5B5Z - chains A and B; structure by X-ray diffraction, 1.60 A resolution.

[Chain A (and B)]
Name: PtLCIB4 H88A mutant
Organism: Phaeodactylum tricornutum
Notes: engineered mutation(s): H88A; chain B of this document is another copy of the same molecule, construct and numbering; everything in this record applies to it too
Chain sequence (282 residues; row label = number of the first residue in the row; numbers below 1 keep their minus sign (Met-12 is residue -12)):
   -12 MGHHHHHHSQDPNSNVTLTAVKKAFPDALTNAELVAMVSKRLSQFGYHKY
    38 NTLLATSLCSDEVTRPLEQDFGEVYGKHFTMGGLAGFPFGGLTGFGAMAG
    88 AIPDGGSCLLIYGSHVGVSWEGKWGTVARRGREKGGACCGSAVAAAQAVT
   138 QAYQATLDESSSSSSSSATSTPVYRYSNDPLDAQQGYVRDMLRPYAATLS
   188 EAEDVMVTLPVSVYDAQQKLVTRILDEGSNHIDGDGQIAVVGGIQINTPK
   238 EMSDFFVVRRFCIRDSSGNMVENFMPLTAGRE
Disordered / not traced: -12 to 1, 144-166, 265-269
Ion coordination: Zn2+: Cys46, His102, Cys126

[Chain A / chain B interface]
Residue-residue contacts (81):
  Lys36(A) with Arg117(B), hydrogen bond (backbone-side chain)
  Tyr37(A) with Arg117(B), hydrogen bond (backbone-side chain)
  Thr39(A) with Arg117(B), hydrogen bond (backbone-side chain)
  Ser47(A) with Phe66(B); Thr67(B), hydrogen bond (backbone-backbone)
  Asp48(A) with Phe66(B)
  Glu49(A) with Lys64(B), salt bridge; His65(B); Phe66(B)
  Arg52(A) with His65(B), hydrogen bond (side chain-backbone); Thr67(B)
  Pro53(A) with Lys64(B)
  Tyr62(A) with Arg117(B)
  Lys64(A) with Glu49(B), salt bridge; Arg52(B); Pro53(B)
  His65(A) with Glu49(B); Arg52(B), hydrogen bond (backbone-side chain)
  Phe66(A) with Ser47(B); Asp48(B); Glu49(B); Arg116(B)
  Thr67(A) with Ser47(B), hydrogen bond (backbone-backbone); Arg52(B)
  Leu71(A) with Gly77(B); Thr80(B); Gly81(B)
  Phe76(A) with Gln171(B)
  Gly77(A) with Leu71(B); Gln171(B)
  Gly78(A) with Leu168(B)
  Leu79(A) with Leu168(B), hydrogen bond (backbone-backbone); Asp169(B)
  Thr80(A) with Leu71(B); Asp169(B), hydrogen bond (backbone-side chain); Gln172(B)
  Gly81(A) with Leu71(B)
  Gly87(A) with Arg119(B), hydrogen bond (backbone-side chain)
  Ala88(A) with Arg116(B); Arg119(B)
  Ile89(A) with Arg119(B), hydrogen bond (backbone-side chain)
  Pro90(A) with Arg117(B); Gly118(B); Arg119(B)
  Asp91(A) with Gly118(B), hydrogen bond (backbone-backbone); Arg119(B); Glu120(B), hydrogen bond (side chain-backbone)
  Arg116(A) with Ala88(B)
  Arg117(A) with Lys36(B), hydrogen bond (side chain-backbone); Tyr37(B), hydrogen bond (side chain-backbone); Thr39(B), hydrogen bond (side chain-backbone); Tyr62(B); Pro90(B)
  Gly118(A) with Pro90(B); Asp91(B), hydrogen bond (backbone-backbone)
  Arg119(A) with Ala86(B); Gly87(B), hydrogen bond (side chain-backbone); Ala88(B); Ile89(B), hydrogen bond (side chain-backbone); Asp91(B); Asp220(B), salt bridge
  Glu120(A) with Asp91(B), hydrogen bond (backbone-side chain)
  Leu168(A) with Gly78(B); Leu79(B), hydrogen bond (backbone-backbone); Leu207(B), hydrophobic; Arg210(B); Ile211(B), hydrophobic
  Asp169(A) with Leu79(B), hydrogen bond (side chain-backbone); Thr80(B), hydrogen bond (side chain-backbone)
  Ala170(A) with Tyr174(B)
  Gln171(A) with Phe76(B); Gly77(B); Gln171(B)
  Gln172(A) with Thr80(B)
  Tyr174(A) with Pro167(B), hydrophobic; Ala170(B); Tyr174(B), hydrogen bond
  Met178(A) with Pro167(B), hydrophobic
  Leu207(A) with Leu168(B), hydrophobic
  Arg210(A) with Leu168(B)
  Ile211(A) with Leu168(B), hydrophobic
Interface residues without a listed pair, chain A (47 interface residues in all): Asn38, Leu40, Val50, Gln56, Ala86, Pro167, Glu214
Interface residues without a listed pair, chain B (46 interface residues in all): Asn38, Leu40, Val50, Glu214

[Overview]
Chain A and chain B form an interface of 47 and 46 residues respectively, with 24 hydrogen bonds and 3 salt
bridges. Polar pairs include Glu49(A)-Lys64(B), Arg119(A)-Asp220(B) and Lys36(A)-Arg117(B). Cys46(A),
His102(A) and Cys126(A) coordinate Zn2+.
Both chains are PtLCIB4 H88A mutant (Phaeodactylum tricornutum). Entry 5B5Z (Crystal structure of PtLCIB4 H88A
mutant, a homolog of the limiting CO2-inducible protein LCIB) was determined by X-ray diffraction together
with 5B5Y, 5B60 and 5K5W from the same study.
